6P8Y - chain A; structure by X-ray diffraction, 2.31 A resolution.

# Chain A
Protein: GTPase KRas
Organism: Homo sapiens
UniProtKB: P01116 (RASK_HUMAN), isoform P01116-2; numbering as in UniProt (aligned over 1-169)
Amino-acid sequence (183 residues; numbered -13 to 169; the number before each row is that of its first residue; numbers below 1 keep their minus sign (Met-13 is residue -13)):
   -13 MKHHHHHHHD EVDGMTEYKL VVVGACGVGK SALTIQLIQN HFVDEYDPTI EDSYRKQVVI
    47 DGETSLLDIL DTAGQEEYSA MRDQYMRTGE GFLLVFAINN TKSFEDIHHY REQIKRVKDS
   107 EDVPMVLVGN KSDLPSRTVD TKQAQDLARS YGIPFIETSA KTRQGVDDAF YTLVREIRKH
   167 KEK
Disordered / not traced: -13 to 0, 167-169
Covalent attachments: compound O5Y linked to Cys12
Construct notes: expression tag (-13 to 0); variant Cys12 (Gly in P01116); engineered mutation Ser51 (Cys in P01116), Leu80 (Cys in P01116), Ser118 (Cys in P01116)
Bound ions: Mg2+: Ser17 (together with GDP)
Ligand contacts:
  - GDP (guanosine-5'-diphosphate): Ala11, Gly13, Val14, Gly15, Lys16, Ser17, Ala18, Phe28, Val29, Tyr32, Asn116, Lys117, Asp119, Leu120, Ser145, Ala146, Lys147
  - O5Y (2-[5-bromo-3-(5-methoxy-3,4-dihydroisoquinoline-2(1H)-carbonyl)-1H-indol-1-yl]-N-(1-propanoylazetidin-3-yl)acetamide): Val7, Val9, Gly10, Ala11, Gly13, Lys16, Pro34, Thr58, Ala59, Gly60, Glu62, Arg68, Tyr71, Met72, His95, Tyr96, Gln99
UniProt features mapped onto this chain:
  - motif: Tyr32 to Tyr40 (Effector region)
  - binding site (GTP): Gly10, Ala11, Gly13 to Ala18, Val29 to Thr35, Ala59, Gly60, Asn116, Lys117, Asp119
  - modified residue: Met1 (N-acetylmethionine), Thr2 (N-acetylthreonine), Lys104 (N6-acetyllysine)
  - glycosylation: Thr35 (Microbial infection: O-linked (Glc) threonine)
  - natural variant: Lys5 (K5E: In NS3; K5N: In GASC), Gly10 (G10GG: In AML), Cys12 (G12C: In lung carcinoma; this construct carries the variant), Gly13 (G13D: In GASC, JMML and OES; G13R: In pylocytic astrocytoma), Val14 (V14I: In NS3), Leu19 (L19F: In OES), Gln22 (Q22E: In CFC2; Q22R: In NS3), Pro34 (P34L: In NS3; P34Q: In NS3; P34R: In CFC2), Ile36 (I36M: In NS3), Thr58 (T58I: In NS3), Ala59 (A59T: In GASC), Gly60 (G60R: In CFC2; G60S: In NS3), 8 further natural variant entries in UniProt
  - mutagenesis: Asp38 (D38A: Decreased interaction with MAPKAP1/SIN1), Tyr40 (Y40A: Decreased interaction with MAPKAP1/SIN1), Gln61 (Q61L: Promotes GTP binding)
What the authors report for this chain:
  - binding site for O5Y: Gly10, Cys12, Thr58, Arg68, His95, Tyr96, Gln99

# Summary
Bound to chain A: GDP. Compound O5Y is covalently linked to Cys12. Curated annotation (UniProt) lists 20
GTP-binding residues and 3 mutagenesis sites. The paper reports a binding site for O5Y at Gly10, Cys12 and
Thr58 among others.
Chain A is GTPase KRas (Homo sapiens); the structure, Crystal structure of human KRAS G12C covalently bound to
an acryloylazetidine acetamide inhibitor, was determined by X-ray diffraction, deposited together with 6P8W,
6P8X and 6P8Z.
